PDB entry 7DUH | X-ray diffraction, 3.75 A resolution | chains A and M of the 23 polymer chains in the assembly

Chain A:
Molecule: 30S Ribosomal RNA rRNA
From: Thermus thermophilus HB8
Sequence (1522 nucleotides; each row starts with the number of its first residue; note: 42 numbers in that range are skipped by the numbering (no residue carries them; nothing is unmodelled there); a row labelled like 190A-190L holds insertion residues (190A, then the next letters in order); numbering starts at 0):
     0 UUUGUUGGAGAGUCUGAUCCUGGCUCAGGGUGAACGCUGGCGGCGUGCCU
    50 AAGACAUGCAAGUCGUGCGGG
    73 CCGCGGGGUUUU
    88 ACUCCG
    95 UGGUC
   101 AGCGGCGGACGGGUGAGUAACGCGUGGGU
  129A G
   130 ACCUACCCGGAAGAGGGGGACAACCCGGGGAAACUCGGGCUAAUCCCCCA
   180 UGUGGACCCGC
190A-190L CCCUUGGGGUGU
   191 GUCCAAAGGGCUUU
   216 GCCCGCUUCCGGAUGGGCCCGCGUCCCAUCAGCUAGUUGGUGGGGUAAUG
   266 GCCCACCAAGGCGACGACGGGUAGCCGGUCUGAGAGGAUGGCCGGCCACA
   316 GGGGCACUGAGACACGGGCCCCACUCCUACGGGAGGCAGCAGUUAGGAAU
   366 CUUCCGCAAUGGGCGCAAGCCUGACGGAGCGACGCCGCUUGGAGGAAGAA
   416 GCCCUUCGGGGUGUAAACUCCUGAA
   442 CCCGGGACGAAACCCCCGACGA
   474 GGGGACUGACGGUACCGGG
   494 GUAAUAGCGCCGGCCAACUCCGUGCCAGCAGCCGCGGUAAUACGGAGGGC
   544 GCGAGCGUUACCCGGAUUCACUGGGCGUAAAGGGCGUGUAGGCGGCCUGG
   594 GGCGUCCCAUGUGAAAGACCACGGCUCAACCGUGGGGGAGCGUGGGAUAC
   644 GCUCAGGCUAGACGGUGGGAGAGGGUGGUGGAAUUCCCGGAGUAGCGGUG
   694 AAAUGCGCAGAUACCGGGAGGAACGCCGAUGGCGAAGGCAGCCACCUGGU
   744 CCACCCGUGACGCUGAGGCGCGAAAGCGUGGGGAGCAAACCGGAUUAGAU
   794 ACCCGGGUAGUCCACGCCCUAAACGAUGCGCGCUAGGUCUCUGGGUCU
   848 CCUGGGGGCCGAAGCUAACGCGUUAAGCGCGCCGCCUGGGGAGUACGGCC
   898 GCAAGGCUGAAACUCAAAGGAAUUGACGGGGGCCCGCACAAGCGGUGGAG
   948 CAUGUGGUUUAAUUCGAAGXAACGCGAAGAACCUUACCAGGCCUUGACAU
   998 GCUAGG
 1003A G
  1004 AACCCGGGUGAAAGCCUGGGGUGCCCC
1030A-1030D GCGA
  1031 GGGGAGCCCUAGCACAGGUGCUGCAUGGCCGUCGUCAGCUCGUGCCGUGA
  1081 GGUGUUGGGUUAAGUCCCGCAACGAGCGCAACCCCCGCCGUUAGUUGCCA
  1131 GCGGUUCGGCCGGGCACUCUAACGGGACUGCCCGCGAAA
  1171 GCGGGAGGAAGGAGGGGACGACGUCUGGUCAGCAUGGCCCUUACGGCCUG
  1221 GGCGACACACGUGCUACAAUGCCCACUACAAAGCGAUGCCACCCGGCAAC
  1271 GGGGAGCUAAUCGCAAAAAGGUGGGCCCAGUUCGGAUUGGGGUCUGCAAC
  1321 CCGACCCCAUGAAGCCGGAAUCGCUAGUAAUCGCGGAUCAG
 1361A C
  1362 CAUGCCGCGGUGAAUACGUUCCCGGGCCUUGUACACACXGCCXGUXACGC
  1412 CAUGGGAGCGGGCUCUACCCGAAGUCGCCGGG
  1446 AGCCUACGGG
  1459 CAGGCGCCGAGGGUAGGGCCCGUGACUGGGGCGAAGUCGUAACAAGGUAG
  1509 CUGUACCGGAAGGUGCGGCUGGAUCCACUCCUUUCU
Disordered / not traced: 0-4, 1534-1538
Modified residues: PSU (pseudouridine-5'-monophosphate) at position 516, 7MG (7N-methyl-8-hydroguanosine-5'-monophosphate) at position 527, M2G (N2-dimethylguanosine-5'-monophosphate) at position 966, 5MC (5-methylcytidine-5'-monophosphate) at position 967, 2MG (2N-methylguanosine-5'-monophosphate) at position 1207, 5MC (5-methylcytidine-5'-monophosphate) at position 1400, 4OC (4n,o2'-methylcytidine-5'-monophosphate) at position 1402, 5MC (5-methylcytidine-5'-monophosphate) at position 1404, 5MC (5-methylcytidine-5'-monophosphate) at position 1407, UR3 (3-methyluridine-5'-monophoshate) at position 1498, MA6 (6N-dimethyladenosine-5'-monophoshate) at position 1518, MA6 (6N-dimethyladenosine-5'-monophoshate) at position 1519, PSU (pseudouridine-5'-monophosphate) at position 1540, PSU (pseudouridine-5'-monophosphate) at position 1541
Bound ions: Mg2+ site 1 near G21 (its only coordinating residue here); Mg2+ site 2 near G38 (its only coordinating residue here); Mg2+ site 3: G46, G394; Mg2+ site 4 near C48 (its only coordinating residue here); Mg2+ site 5: A59, U387; Mg2+ site 6: G61, G105; Mg2+ site 7 near U98 (its only coordinating residue here); Mg2+ site 8 near G107 (its only coordinating residue here); Mg2+ site 9: A109, G331; Mg2+ site 10 near G111 (its only coordinating residue here); Mg2+ site 11 near G117 (its only coordinating residue here); Mg2+ site 12: C121, G124, U125; 97 more Mg2+ sites not listed
Small-molecule neighbours: HJO (N-[(1R,2R,3R,4S,5S)-4-[(2R,3R,6S)-6-(aminomethyl)-3-azanyl-oxan-2-yl]oxy-5-azanyl-2-[(2R,3R,4R)-5-methyl-4-(methylamino)-3,5-bis(oxidanyl)oxan-2-yl]oxy-3-oxidanyl-cyclohexyl]ethanamide): 5MC_1404, G1405, U1406, 5MC_1407, A1408, C1409, G1491, A1493, G1494, U1495, C1496, G1497

Chain M:
Protein: 30S ribosomal protein S13
From: Thermus thermophilus HB8
Reference sequence: P80377 (RS13_THET8); numbering as in UniProt (aligned over 1-126)
Chain sequence (126 residues; each row starts with the number of its first residue):
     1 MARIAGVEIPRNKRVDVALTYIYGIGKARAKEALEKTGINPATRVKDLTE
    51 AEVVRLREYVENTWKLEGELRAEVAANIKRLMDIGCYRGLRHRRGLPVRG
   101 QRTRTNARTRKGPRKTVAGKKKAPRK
Disordered / not traced: 1, 120-126

Chain A / chain M interface:
Residue-residue contacts (92; chain A residue first):
  A946(A) - Arg114(M)  salt bridge to the phosphate
  G947(A) - Arg108(M)  phosphate contact
  G947(A) - Thr109(M)  hydrogen bond to the phosphate
  G947(A) - Arg114(M)  salt bridge to the phosphate
  C948(A) - Asn106(M)  phosphate contact
  C948(A) - Ala107(M)  phosphate contact
  C948(A) - Arg108(M)  hydrogen bond to the phosphate
  C948(A) - Thr109(M)  hydrogen bond to the phosphate
  A949(A) - Gln101(M)  phosphate contact
  A949(A) - Arg102(M)  phosphate contact
  A949(A) - Asn106(M)  hydrogen bond to the base
  U950(A) - Arg102(M)  salt bridge to the phosphate
  U950(A) - Thr105(M)  hydrogen bond to the base
  U950(A) - Asn106(M)  hydrogen bond to the base
  G951(A) - Arg102(M)  salt bridge to the phosphate
  U952(A) - Arg104(M)  base contact
  G953(A) - Arg104(M)  hydrogen bond to the base
  G954(A) - Arg104(M)  hydrogen bond to the base
  G1224(A) - Gly100(M)  base contact
  A1225(A) - Arg102(M)  phosphate contact
  A1225(A) - Thr103(M)  hydrogen bond to the phosphate
  A1225(A) - Arg104(M)  phosphate contact
  C1226(A) - Arg91(M)  salt bridge to the phosphate
  C1226(A) - Leu96(M)  phosphate contact
  C1226(A) - Thr103(M)  hydrogen bond to the phosphate
  C1226(A) - Arg104(M)  base contact
  C1226(A) - Lys111(M)  hydrogen bond to the sugar
  A1227(A) - Leu96(M)  phosphate contact
  A1227(A) - Lys111(M)  salt bridge to the phosphate
  A1227(A) - Lys115(M)  hydrogen bond to the sugar
  A1227(A) - Val117(M)  sugar contact
  C1228(A) - Arg104(M)  base contact
  C1228(A) - Arg108(M)  salt bridge to the phosphate
  C1228(A) - Lys111(M)  salt bridge to the phosphate
  C1228(A) - Gly112(M)  phosphate contact
  C1228(A) - Lys115(M)  salt bridge to the phosphate
  C1228(A) - Thr116(M)  hydrogen bond to the phosphate
  C1228(A) - Val117(M)  hydrogen bond to the sugar
  A1229(A) - Arg104(M)  base contact
  A1229(A) - Thr105(M)  base contact
  A1229(A) - Arg114(M)  salt bridge to the phosphate
  A1229(A) - Thr116(M)  hydrogen bond to the phosphate
  C1230(A) - Thr105(M)  base contact
  G1295(A) - Arg14(M)  sugar contact
  C1296(A) - Arg14(M)  sugar contact
  C1297(A) - Lys13(M)  salt bridge to the phosphate
  C1297(A) - Arg44(M)  salt bridge to the phosphate
  U1301(A) - Tyr21(M)  phosphate contact
  U1302(A) - Lys13(M)  salt bridge to the phosphate
  U1302(A) - Arg14(M)  hydrogen bond to the base
  U1302(A) - Val17(M)  phosphate contact
  U1302(A) - Tyr21(M)  phosphate contact
  A1306(A) - Thr109(M)  hydrogen bond to the sugar
  U1307(A) - Gln101(M)  hydrogen bond to the phosphate
  U1307(A) - Thr109(M)  sugar contact
  U1307(A) - Arg110(M)  sugar contact
  U1308(A) - His92(M)  hydrogen bond to the phosphate
  U1308(A) - Pro97(M)  phosphate contact
  U1308(A) - Val98(M)  hydrogen bond to the phosphate
  U1308(A) - Arg99(M)  phosphate contact
  U1308(A) - Gln101(M)  hydrogen bond to the phosphate
  U1308(A) - Arg110(M)  salt bridge to the phosphate
  G1309(A) - Val74(M)  sugar contact
  G1309(A) - Asn77(M)  hydrogen bond to the sugar
  G1309(A) - Ile78(M)  sugar contact
  G1309(A) - Arg88(M)  salt bridge to the phosphate
  G1309(A) - His92(M)  salt bridge to the phosphate
  G1309(A) - Val98(M)  phosphate contact
  G1309(A) - Arg99(M)  salt bridge to the phosphate
  G1310(A) - Asn77(M)  sugar contact
  G1310(A) - Arg80(M)  salt bridge to the phosphate
  G1310(A) - Arg88(M)  salt bridge to the phosphate
  C1320(A) - Tyr87(M)  sugar contact
  C1321(A) - Tyr87(M)  sugar contact
  C1322(A) - Gly100(M)  sugar contact
  G1323(A) - Arg99(M)  phosphate contact
  G1323(A) - Gly100(M)  phosphate contact
  C1328(A) - Ala28(M)  phosphate contact
  C1328(A) - Arg29(M)  hydrogen bond to the sugar
  A1329(A) - Tyr23(M)  phosphate contact
  A1329(A) - Gly24(M)  sugar contact
  A1329(A) - Ile25(M)  phosphate contact
  A1329(A) - Gly26(M)  hydrogen bond to the phosphate
  A1329(A) - Lys27(M)  phosphate contact
  A1329(A) - Ala28(M)  hydrogen bond to the phosphate
  A1329(A) - Arg29(M)  hydrogen bond to the phosphate
  A1329(A) - Leu70(M)  sugar contact
  U1330(A) - Thr20(M)  phosphate contact
  U1330(A) - Ile22(M)  phosphate contact
  U1330(A) - Tyr23(M)  phosphate contact
  U1330(A) - Ile25(M)  phosphate contact
  U1330(A) - Gly26(M)  phosphate contact
Interface residues without a listed pair, chain A (35 interface residues in all): G1331, A1332
Interface residues without a listed pair, chain M (45 interface residues in all): Leu81

In short:
35 residues of chain A face 45 of chain M across their interface; the contacts include 26 hydrogen bonds and
19 salt bridges. Polar pairs include A949(A)-Asn106(M), U950(A)-Thr105(M) and U950(A)-Asn106(M). Ligands of
chain A: compound HJO. G46(A) and G394(A) form the Mg2+ site 3.
Here chain A is 30S Ribosomal RNA rRNA and chain M is 30S ribosomal protein S13, both from Thermus
thermophilus HB8. Entry 7DUH (Crystal structure of the Thermus thermophilus (HB8) 30S ribosomal subunit with
mRNA and cognate transfer RNA ...) was determined by X-ray diffraction.
